PDB entry 5Z8P | X-ray diffraction, 1.35 A resolution | chain A

Chain A:
Molecule: Hyposensitive to light 7
From: Striga hermonthica
UniProtKB: A0A0M3PNA2 (A0A0M3PNA2_STRHE); residues 1-271 here = UniProt positions 1-271
Sequence (276 residues; row label = number of the first residue in the row; numbers below 1 keep their minus sign (Gly-4 is residue -4)):
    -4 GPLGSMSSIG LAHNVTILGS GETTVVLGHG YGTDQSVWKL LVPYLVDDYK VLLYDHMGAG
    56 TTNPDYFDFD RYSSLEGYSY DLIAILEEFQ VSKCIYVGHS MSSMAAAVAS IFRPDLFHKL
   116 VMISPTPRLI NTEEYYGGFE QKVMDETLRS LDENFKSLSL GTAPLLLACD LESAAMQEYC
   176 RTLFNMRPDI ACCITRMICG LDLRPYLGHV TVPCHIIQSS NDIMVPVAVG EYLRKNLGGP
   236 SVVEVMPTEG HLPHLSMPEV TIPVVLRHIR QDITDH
Disordered / not traced: -4 to 2, 271
Construct notes: expression tag (-4 to 0)
From the paper describing this entry:
  - catalytic residues: His246 (proposed by the authors, not directly observed)
  - mutagenesis - H246N: abolished binding to GR24
  - specificity-determining residues: Leu153, Thr157, Cys194 (by similarity / conservation)

In short:
From the paper: the catalytic residue His246; H246N abolishes binding to GR24.
Chain A is Hyposensitive to light 7 (Striga hermonthica); the structure, Structural basis for specific
inhibition of highly sensitive ShHTL7 receptor, was determined by X-ray diffraction, deposited together with
5Z82, 5Z89 and 5Z95.
